Entry 2EZE (solution NMR); this record covers chains B and A of the 3 polymer chains in the assembly.

== Chain B ==
Molecule: 12-nt DNA strand
Sequence (12 nucleotides; numbered 201 to 212; the number before each row is that of its first residue):
   201 GGGAAATTCC TC

== Chain A ==
Protein: High mobility group protein hmg-I/hmg-Y
Source organism: Homo sapiens
UniProt: P17096 (HMGIY_HUMAN); residues 3-27 here correspond to UniProt positions 39-63 (UniProt number = residue number + 36)
Chain sequence (25 residues; numbered 3 to 27; the number before each row is that of its first residue):
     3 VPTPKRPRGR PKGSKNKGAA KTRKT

== How chain B and chain A interact ==
Pairs across the interface - 15 pairs, chain B then chain A:
  DA205(B) - Asn18(A)  sugar contact
  DA205(B) - Ala22(A)  phosphate contact
  DA206(B) - Arg12(A)  base contact
  DA206(B) - Asn18(A)  sugar contact
  DA206(B) - Lys19(A)  phosphate contact
  DA206(B) - Gly20(A)  phosphate contact
  DT207(B) - Gly11(A)  sugar contact
  DT207(B) - Pro13(A)  sugar contact
  DT208(B) - Arg8(A)  phosphate contact
  DT208(B) - Pro9(A)  sugar contact
  DT208(B) - Arg10(A)  base contact
  DC209(B) - Lys7(A)  phosphate contact
  DC209(B) - Arg8(A)  phosphate contact
  DC209(B) - Arg10(A)  base contact
  DC210(B) - Arg10(A)  sugar contact
Also at the interface, not in a pair above, chain A (12 interface residues in all): Ser16

== Overview ==
6 residues of chain B and 12 residues of chain A are in contact.
Chain B is a 12-nt DNA strand and chain A is High mobility group protein hmg-I/hmg-Y (Homo sapiens); the
structure, Solution structure of a complex of the second DNA binding domain of human hmg-i(y) bound to ...,
was determined by solution NMR (same publication as 2EZD).
